Entry 2WIU (X-ray diffraction, 2.35 A resolution); this record covers chains B and D of the 4 polymer chains in the assembly.

[Chain B]
Name: Hth-type transcriptional regulator hipb
Source organism: Escherichia coli
UniProt: P23873 (HIPB_ECOLI); the construct lacks a stretch of the UniProt sequence, so the offset changes along the chain: 1-82 = UniProt 1-82; 83-86 = UniProt 85-88
Amino-acid sequence (88 residues; each row starts with the number of its first residue; a row labelled like 82A-82B holds insertion residues (82A, then the next letters in order)):
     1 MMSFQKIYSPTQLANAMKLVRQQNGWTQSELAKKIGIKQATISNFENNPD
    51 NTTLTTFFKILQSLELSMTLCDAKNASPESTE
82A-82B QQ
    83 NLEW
Disordered / not traced: 1-5, 73-82, 82A-82B
Ion coordination: Hg2+: Cys71 (together with chloride ion)

[Chain D]
Name: Hth-type transcriptional regulator hipb
Source organism: Escherichia coli
UniProt: P23873 (HIPB_ECOLI); the construct lacks a stretch of the UniProt sequence, so the offset changes along the chain: 1-83 = UniProt 1-83; 84-86 = UniProt 86-88
Amino-acid sequence (88 residues; row label = number of the first residue in the row; a row labelled like 83A-83B holds insertion residues (83A, then the next letters in order)):
     1 MMSFQKIYSPTQLANAMKLVRQQNGWTQSELAKKIGIKQATISNFENNPD
    51 NTTLTTFFKILQSLELSMTLCDAKNASPESTEQ
83A-83B QN
    84 LEW
Disordered / not traced: 1-4, 73-83, 83A-83B
Ion coordination: Hg2+: Cys71 (together with chloride ion)

[How chain B and chain D interact]
Residue-residue contacts (69):
  Lys6(B) with Ser67(D); Met68(D)
  Ile7(B) with Phe58(D); Ser67(D); Met68(D), hydrogen bond (backbone-backbone)
  Tyr8(B) with Phe58(D); Gln62(D); Ser67(D)
  Ser9(B) with Phe58(D)
  Pro10(B) with Leu54(D); Thr55(D); Phe58(D)
  Leu13(B) with Phe58(D), hydrophobic; Met68(D), hydrophobic
  Ala16(B) with Leu70(D), hydrophobic
  Pro49(B) with Leu54(D)
  Asp50(B) with Thr53(D); Leu54(D), hydrogen bond (backbone-backbone); Thr55(D), hydrogen bond (backbone-backbone)
  Asn51(B) with Thr53(D)
  Thr52(B) with Thr52(D); Thr53(D); Leu54(D), hydrogen bond (backbone-backbone)
  Thr53(B) with Asp50(D); Asn51(D); Thr52(D)
  Leu54(B) with Pro10(D); Pro49(D); Asp50(D), hydrogen bond (backbone-backbone); Thr52(D), hydrogen bond (backbone-backbone); Leu54(D), hydrophobic
  Thr55(B) with Pro10(D); Asp50(D), hydrogen bond (backbone-backbone)
  Phe58(B) with Ile7(D); Tyr8(D); Ser9(D); Pro10(D); Leu13(D), hydrophobic
  Leu61(B) with Leu70(D), hydrophobic
  Gln62(B) with Tyr8(D)
  Leu66(B) with Cys71(D); Asp72(D)
  Ser67(B) with Lys6(D); Ile7(D); Tyr8(D); Leu70(D); Cys71(D), hydrogen bond (backbone-backbone); Asp72(D), hydrogen bond (side chain-backbone)
  Met68(B) with Gln5(D); Lys6(D); Ile7(D), hydrogen bond (backbone-backbone); Leu13(D), hydrophobic; Met68(D), hydrophobic; Thr69(D); Cys71(D)
  Thr69(B) with Gln5(D), hydrogen bond (side chain-backbone); Met68(D); Thr69(D), hydrogen bond (backbone-backbone); Cys71(D)
  Leu70(B) with Leu13(D), hydrophobic; Met17(D), hydrophobic; Leu61(D), hydrophobic; Ser67(D)
  Cys71(B) with Leu66(D); Ser67(D), hydrogen bond (backbone-backbone); Met68(D); Thr69(D)
  Asp72(B) with Leu66(D); Ser67(D)
Interface residues without a listed pair, chain B (28 interface residues in all): Met17, Phe45, Phe57, Glu65
Interface residues without a listed pair, chain D (29 interface residues in all): Ala16, Phe45, Phe57, Glu65

[Summary]
28 residues of chain B and 29 residues of chain D are in contact, with 13 hydrogen bonds. Polar pairs include
Ser67(B)-Asp72(D), Thr69(B)-Gln5(D) and Ile7(B)-Met68(D).
Both chains are Hth-type transcriptional regulator hipb (Escherichia coli). Entry 2WIU (Mercury-modified
bacterial persistence regulator hipBA) was determined by X-ray diffraction.
